8RVL - chains E and F of the 34 polymer chains in the assembly; structure by electron microscopy, 2.14 A resolution.

Chain E:
Name: Proteasome subunit alpha type-5
Source organism: Saccharomyces cerevisiae
Reference sequence: P32379 (PSA5_YEAST); residues 1-260 here = UniProt positions 1-260
Chain sequence (260 residues; each row starts with the number of its first residue):
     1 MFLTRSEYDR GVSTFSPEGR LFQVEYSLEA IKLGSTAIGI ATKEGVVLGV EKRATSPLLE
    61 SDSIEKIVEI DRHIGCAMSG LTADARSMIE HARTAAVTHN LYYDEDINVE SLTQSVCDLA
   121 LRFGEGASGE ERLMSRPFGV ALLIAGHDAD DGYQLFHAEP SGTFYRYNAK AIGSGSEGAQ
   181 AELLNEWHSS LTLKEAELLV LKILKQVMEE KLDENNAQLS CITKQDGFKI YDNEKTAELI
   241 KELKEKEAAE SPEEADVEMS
Unresolved in the structure: 248-260

Chain F:
Name: Proteasome subunit alpha type-6
Source organism: Saccharomyces cerevisiae
Reference sequence: P40302 (PSA6_YEAST); numbering as in UniProt (aligned over 1-234)
Chain sequence (234 residues; row label = number of the first residue in the row):
     1 MFRNNYDGDT VTFSPTGRLF QVEYALEAIK QGSVTVGLRS NTHAVLVALK RNADELSSYQ
    61 KKIIKCDEHM GLSLAGLAPD ARVLSNYLRQ QCNYSSLVFN RKLAVERAGH LLCDKAQKNT
   121 QSYGGRPYGV GLLIIGYDKS GAHLLEFQPS GNVTELYGTA IGARSQGAKT YLERTLDTFI
   181 KIDGNPDELI KAGVEAISQS LRDESLTVDN LSIAIVGKDT PFTIYDGEAV AKYI
UniProt features mapped onto this chain:
  - modified residue: Ser-14 (Phosphoserine)
  - cross-link: Lys-191 (Glycyl lysine isopeptide (Lys-Gly) (interchain with G-Cter in ubiquitin))

How chain E and chain F interact:
Residue-residue contacts - 53 pairs, chain E then chain F:
  Phe-2(E) with Met-1(F), hydrophobic
  Thr-4(E) with Asn-4(F)
  Arg-5(E) with Asn-4(F), hydrogen bond (backbone-side chain)
  Ser-6(E) with Asn-4(F)
  Ser-13(E) with Gly-124(F); Arg-126(F)
  Thr-14(E) with Gly-8(F); Gln-21(F)
  Phe-15(E) with Gln-21(F), hydrogen bond (backbone-side chain); Tyr-24(F); Ala-25(F), hydrophobic; Leu-77(F), hydrophobic; Arg-126(F); Pro-127(F)
  Ser-16(E) with Tyr-24(F)
  Pro-17(E) with Arg-3(F); Tyr-24(F), hydrophobic
  Glu-18(E) with Lys-30(F), salt bridge; Gln-31(F), hydrogen bond (backbone-side chain)
  Gly-19(E) with Tyr-24(F); Ala-28(F)
  Leu-21(E) with Arg-126(F)
  Glu-110(E) with Lys-61(F), salt bridge
  Gln-114(E) with Arg-82(F)
  Asp-118(E) with Arg-82(F), salt bridge
  Leu-121(E) with Pro-79(F), hydrophobic
  Glu-125(E) with Val-83(F); Lys-115(F), salt bridge; Tyr-128(F), hydrogen bond
  Gly-126(E) with Val-83(F)
  Ala-127(E) with Asn-86(F), hydrogen bond (backbone-side chain)
  Ser-128(E) with Gln-90(F)
  Ser-161(E) with Pro-79(F)
  Thr-163(E) with Ala-78(F)
  Tyr-165(E) with Ala-53(F); Ser-58(F); Gln-60(F), hydrogen bond
  Arg-166(E) with Leu-56(F); Ser-57(F); Ser-58(F), hydrogen bond (backbone-backbone)
  Tyr-167(E) with Ala-53(F); Asp-54(F); Leu-56(F); Ser-57(F)
  Asn-168(E) with Leu-56(F), hydrogen bond (backbone-backbone)
  Ala-169(E) with Leu-56(F)
  Gln-180(E) with Asp-54(F), hydrogen bond; Leu-56(F)
  Leu-183(E) with Leu-56(F)
  Leu-184(E) with Asp-54(F); Glu-55(F); Leu-56(F), hydrophobic
  Trp-187(E) with Leu-56(F), hydrophobic
Also at the interface, not in a pair above, chain E (33 interface residues in all): Glu-7, Arg-132
Also at the interface, not in a pair above, chain F (33 interface residues in all): Glu-27, Gly-125, Gly-129

Summary:
Chain E and chain F each contribute 33 residues to their interface, with 9 hydrogen bonds and 4 salt bridges.
Polar pairs include Glu-18(E)/Lys-30(F), Glu-110(E)/Lys-61(F) and Asp-118(E)/Arg-82(F).
Chain E is Proteasome subunit alpha type-5 and chain F is Proteasome subunit alpha type-6, both from
Saccharomyces cerevisiae; the structure, Proteasomal late precursor complex from pre1-1, was determined by
electron microscopy together with 8RVO, 8RVP, 8RVQ and 9GBK from the same study.
